4H44 - chains C and H of the 8 polymer chains in the assembly; structure by X-ray diffraction, 2.70 A resolution.

# Chain C
Protein: Apocytochrome f
Reference sequence: Q93SW9 (CYF_NOSS1); residues 1-289 here correspond to UniProt positions 45-333 (UniProt number = residue number + 44)
Amino-acid sequence (289 residues; each row starts with the number of its first residue):
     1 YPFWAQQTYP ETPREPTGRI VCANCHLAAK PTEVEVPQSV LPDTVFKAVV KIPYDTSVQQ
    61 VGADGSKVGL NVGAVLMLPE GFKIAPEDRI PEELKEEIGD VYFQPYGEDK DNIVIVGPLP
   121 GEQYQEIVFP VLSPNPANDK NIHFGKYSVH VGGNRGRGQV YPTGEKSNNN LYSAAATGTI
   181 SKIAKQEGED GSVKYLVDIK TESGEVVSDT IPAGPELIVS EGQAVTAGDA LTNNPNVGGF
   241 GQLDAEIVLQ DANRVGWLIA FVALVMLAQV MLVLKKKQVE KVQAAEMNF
Bound ions: heme Fe: Tyr1, His26; Cd2+ near His143 (its only coordinating residue here)
Small-molecule neighbours:
  - phosphatidic acid (7PH; (1R)-2-(dodecanoyloxy)-1-[(phosphonooxy)methyl]ethyl tetradecanoate): Asp251, Asn253, Arg254, Trp257, Leu258, Phe261, Leu264
  - heme (HEM): Tyr1, Pro2, Trp4, Ala5, Thr8, Tyr9, Cys22, Cys25, His26, Gln60, Leu70, Asn71, Val72, Gly73, Ala74, Val75, Ile115, Asn154, Gly156, Arg157, Gly158, Gln159, Val160, Tyr161, Pro162
  - dioleoyl-phosphatidylcholine (OPC; (7R,17E)-4-hydroxy-N,N,N,7-tetramethyl-7-[(8E)-octadec-8-enoyloxy]-10-oxo-3,5,9-trioxa-4-phosphaheptacos-17-en-1-aminium 4-oxide): Pro37, Gln38, Ser39

# Chain H
Protein: Cytochrome b6-f complex subunit 8
Reference sequence: P61048 (PETN_NOSS1); numbering as in UniProt (aligned over 1-29)
Amino-acid sequence (29 residues; row label = number of the first residue in the row):
     1 MAILTLGWVS LLVVFTWSIA MVVWGRNGL
Small-molecule neighbours:
  - beta-carotene (BCR): Phe15, Ser18, Ile19, Val22
  - dioleoyl-phosphatidylcholine (OPC; (7R,17E)-4-hydroxy-N,N,N,7-tetramethyl-7-[(8E)-octadec-8-enoyloxy]-10-oxo-3,5,9-trioxa-4-phosphaheptacos-17-en-1-aminium 4-oxide): Met1, Leu4, Trp8, Leu11, Leu12, Phe15

# Interface between chain C and chain H
Contacting residue pairs (32; chain C residue first):
  Gln38(C) - Trp8(H)  hydrogen bond
  Ser39(C) - Leu4(H)
  Val40(C) - Met1(H)  hydrophobic
  Leu41(C) - Met1(H)
  Leu41(C) - Leu4(H)  hydrophobic
  Thr44(C) - Met1(H)
  Gln250(C) - Leu4(H)
  Val255(C) - Ile3(H)
  Val255(C) - Gly7(H)
  Ile259(C) - Leu6(H)
  Ile259(C) - Gly7(H)
  Ile259(C) - Ser10(H)
  Val262(C) - Ser10(H)
  Val262(C) - Val14(H)  hydrophobic
  Met266(C) - Val13(H)  hydrophobic
  Met266(C) - Val14(H)  hydrophobic
  Met266(C) - Trp17(H)  hydrogen bond (backbone-side chain)
  Gln269(C) - Trp17(H)
  Gln269(C) - Ser18(H)  hydrogen bond
  Gln269(C) - Met21(H)
  Val270(C) - Trp17(H)  hydrophobic
  Val270(C) - Met21(H)  hydrophobic
  Val273(C) - Met21(H)
  Val273(C) - Trp24(H)  hydrophobic
  Val273(C) - Gly25(H)
  Leu274(C) - Trp24(H)  hydrophobic
  Lys276(C) - Gly25(H)  hydrogen bond (side chain-backbone)
  Lys276(C) - Arg26(H)
  Lys277(C) - Trp24(H)  hydrogen bond (side chain-backbone)
  Lys277(C) - Gly25(H)
  Lys277(C) - Asn27(H)  hydrogen bond
  Glu280(C) - Asn27(H)  hydrogen bond
Other interface residues (no listed pair), chain C (19 interface residues in all): Ala252, Leu258

# In short
19 residues of chain C face 16 of chain H across their interface; the contacts include 7 hydrogen bonds. Polar
pairs include Gln38(C)-Trp8(H), Met266(C)-Trp17(H) and Gln269(C)-Ser18(H). Dioleoyl-phosphatidylcholine is
bound between chain C and chain H. Chain C binds heme and phosphatidic acid.
Chain C is Apocytochrome f and chain H is Cytochrome b6-f complex subunit 8; the structure, 2.70 A Cytochrome
b6f Complex Structure From Nostoc PCC 7120, was determined by X-ray diffraction together with 4H13 from the
same study.
